8X01 - chains B and E of the 5 polymer chains in the assembly; structure by electron microscopy, 3.01 A resolution.

== Chain B (and E) ==
Protein: Phosphoprotein
Source organism: Mumps orthorubulavirus
Notes: chain E of this document is another copy of the same molecule, construct and numbering; everything in this record applies to it too
UniProtKB: C0JJ97 (C0JJ97_9MONO); residues 1-391 here = UniProt positions 1-391
Amino-acid sequence (391 residues; numbered 1 to 391; the number before each row is that of its first residue):
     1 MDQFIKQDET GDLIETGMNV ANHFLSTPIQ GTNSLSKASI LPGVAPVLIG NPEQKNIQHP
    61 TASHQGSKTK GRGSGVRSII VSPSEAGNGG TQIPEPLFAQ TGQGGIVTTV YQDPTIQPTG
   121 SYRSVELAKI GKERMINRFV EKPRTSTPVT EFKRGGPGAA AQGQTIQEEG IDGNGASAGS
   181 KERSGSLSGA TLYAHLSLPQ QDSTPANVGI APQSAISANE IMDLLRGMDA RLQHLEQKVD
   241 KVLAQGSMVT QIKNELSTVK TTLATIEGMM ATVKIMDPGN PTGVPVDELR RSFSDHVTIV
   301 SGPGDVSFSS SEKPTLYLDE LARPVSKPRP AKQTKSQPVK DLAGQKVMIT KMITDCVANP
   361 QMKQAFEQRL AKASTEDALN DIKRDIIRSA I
Disordered / not traced: 1-217, 287-391 (chain E: 1-217, 272-391)
Curated features (UniProtKB/Swiss-Prot):
  - modified residue: Thr10 (Phosphothreonine), Thr16 (Phosphothreonine), Thr91 (Phosphothreonine), Thr150 (Phosphothreonine), Thr165 (Phosphothreonine), Ser188 (Phosphoserine), Thr250 (Phosphothreonine), Ser257 (Phosphoserine), Thr258 (Phosphothreonine), Thr282 (Phosphothreonine), Ser292 (Phosphoserine), Ser294 (Phosphoserine), Thr298 (Phosphothreonine), Ser301 (Phosphoserine), Ser374 (Phosphoserine), Thr375 (Phosphothreonine)
  - natural variant: Asn56 (N56T: In strain: Isolate Jeryl Lynn-CK4)

== How chain B and chain E interact ==
Contacting residue pairs (17):
  Leu225(B) - Leu224(E)  hydrophobic
  Asp229(B) - Arg231(E)
  Val239(B) - Lys238(E)
  Leu243(B) - Lys238(E)
  Leu243(B) - Lys241(E)
  Leu243(B) - Val242(E)  hydrophobic
  Gly246(B) - Gln245(E)
  Val249(B) - Met248(E)  hydrophobic
  Val249(B) - Ile252(E)  hydrophobic
  Thr250(B) - Met248(E)
  Lys253(B) - Gln251(E)
  Lys253(B) - Ile252(E)
  Leu263(B) - Thr262(E)
  Ile266(B) - Ile266(E)  hydrophobic
  Glu267(B) - Met269(E)
  Met270(B) - Met269(E)  hydrophobic
  Ala271(B) - Met269(E)
Also at the interface, not in a pair above, chain B (20 interface residues in all): Leu232, Glu236, Ile252, Leu256, Val259, Lys260, Lys274
Also at the interface, not in a pair above, chain E (18 interface residues in all): Val249, Glu255, Leu256, Thr258, Val259, Met270

== Summary ==
Chain B and chain E form an interface of 20 and 18 residues respectively.
Chain B and chain E are both Phosphoprotein (Mumps orthorubulavirus); the structure, Structure of the Mumps
Virus L Protein (state2) Bound by Phosphoprotein Tetramer, was determined by electron microscopy, deposited
together with 8IZL and 8YXM.
